7AZC - chains B and I of the 4 polymer chains in the assembly; structure by X-ray diffraction, 1.77 A resolution.

[Chain B]
Name: Beta sliding clamp
From: Escherichia coli 2-427-07_S4_C3
UniProtKB: A0A073FMV0 (A0A073FMV0_ECOLX); residue numbers follow UniProt; this construct covers 1-366
Chain sequence (386 residues; row label = number of the first residue in the row; numbers below 1 keep their minus sign (Met-19 is residue -19)):
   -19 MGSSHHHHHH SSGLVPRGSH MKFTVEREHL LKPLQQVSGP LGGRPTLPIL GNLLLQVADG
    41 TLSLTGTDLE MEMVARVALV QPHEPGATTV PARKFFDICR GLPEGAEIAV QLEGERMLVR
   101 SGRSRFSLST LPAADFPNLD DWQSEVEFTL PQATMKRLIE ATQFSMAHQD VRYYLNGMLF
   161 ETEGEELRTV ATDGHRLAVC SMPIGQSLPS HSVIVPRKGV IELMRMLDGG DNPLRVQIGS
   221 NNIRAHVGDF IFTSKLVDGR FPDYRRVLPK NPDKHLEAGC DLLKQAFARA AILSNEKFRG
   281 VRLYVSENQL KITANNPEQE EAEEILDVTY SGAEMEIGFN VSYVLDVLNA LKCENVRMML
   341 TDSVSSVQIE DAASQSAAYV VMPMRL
Unresolved in the structure: -19 to -2, 209-211
Differences from the reference sequence: initiating methionine (-19); expression tag (-18 to 0)

[Chain I]
Name: Peptide 22
Chain sequence (6 residues; each row starts with the number of its first residue):
   402 XQADLF
Modified / non-standard residues: QU8 (N-(4-methoxyphenyl)methanamide) at position 402; Ala404 (2-amino-3-cyclohexyl-propionic acid; ALC)

[How chain B and chain I interact]
Contacting residue pairs (29):
  Thr172(B) - Leu406(I)
  Thr172(B) - Phe407(I)
  Gly174(B) - Asp405(I)
  Gly174(B) - Leu406(I)  hydrogen bond (backbone-backbone)
  Gly174(B) - Phe407(I)
  His175(B) - Gln403(I)
  His175(B) - Ala404(I)
  His175(B) - Asp405(I)  salt bridge
  His175(B) - Leu406(I)
  Arg176(B) - Leu406(I)
  Leu177(B) - Leu406(I)  hydrophobic
  Pro242(B) - Phe407(I)  hydrophobic
  Val247(B) - Leu406(I)  hydrophobic
  Val247(B) - Phe407(I)  hydrophobic
  Asn320(B) - Gln403(I)
  Tyr323(B) - Gln403(I)
  Val344(B) - Ala404(I)
  Ser346(B) - Leu406(I)
  Val360(B) - Leu406(I)  hydrophobic
  Met362(B) - Gln403(I)  hydrogen bond (backbone-side chain)
  Met362(B) - Ala404(I)
  Met362(B) - Asp405(I)
  Met362(B) - Leu406(I)  hydrophobic
  Pro363(B) - Gln403(I)  hydrogen bond (backbone-side chain)
  Pro363(B) - Ala404(I)  hydrogen bond (backbone-backbone)
  Met364(B) - QU8_402(I)
  Met364(B) - Gln403(I)
  Arg365(B) - QU8_402(I)  hydrogen bond (backbone-backbone)
  Arg365(B) - Ala404(I)
Other interface residues (no listed pair), chain B (19 interface residues in all): Arg152, Leu155, Ser343

[In short]
The interface between chain B and chain I involves 19 residues on one side and 6 on the other; the contacts
include 5 hydrogen bonds and 1 salt bridge. Polar contacts include His175(B)-Asp405(I), Met362(B)-Gln403(I)
and Pro363(B)-Gln403(I).
Here chain B is Beta sliding clamp (Escherichia coli 2-427-07_S4_C3) and chain I is Peptide 22. Entry 7AZC
(DNA polymerase sliding clamp from Escherichia coli with peptide 22 bound) was determined by X-ray
diffraction, deposited together with 7AZ5, 7AZ6, 7AZ8, 7AZD, 7AZE, 7AZF and 3 further entries.
